PDB entry 1NZB | X-ray diffraction, 3.10 A resolution | chains A and B of the 8 polymer chains in the assembly

Chain A (and B):
Molecule: Cre recombinase
Organism: Enterobacteria phage P1
Notes: chain B of this document is another copy of the same molecule, construct and numbering; everything in this record applies to it too
UniProt: P06956 (RECR_BPP1); numbering as in UniProt (aligned over 1-343)
Chain sequence (343 residues; each row starts with the number of its first residue):
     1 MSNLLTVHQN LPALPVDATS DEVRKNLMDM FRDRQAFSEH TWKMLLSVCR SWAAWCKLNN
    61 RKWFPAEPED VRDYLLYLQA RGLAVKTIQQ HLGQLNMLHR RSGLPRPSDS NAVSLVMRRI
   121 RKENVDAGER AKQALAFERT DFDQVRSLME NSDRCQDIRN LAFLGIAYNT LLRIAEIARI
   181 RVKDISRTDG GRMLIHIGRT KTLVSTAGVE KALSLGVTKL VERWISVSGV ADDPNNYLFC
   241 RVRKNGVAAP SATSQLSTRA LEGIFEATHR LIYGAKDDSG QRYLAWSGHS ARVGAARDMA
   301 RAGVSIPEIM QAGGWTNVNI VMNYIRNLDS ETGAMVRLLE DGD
Not modelled in the structure: 1-9, 342-343 (chain B: 1-19, 342-343)
Ion coordination: Mg2+ near His-40 (its only coordinating residue here)
Swiss-Prot annotation at these positions:
  - active site: Arg-173, His-289, Arg-292, Trp-315, Tyr-324 (O-(3'-phospho-DNA)-tyrosine intermediate)
From the paper describing this entry:
  - catalytic residues: Arg-173, His-289, Arg-292, Trp-315, Tyr-324
  - catalytic residues: Lys-201 (citing earlier work)
  - binding site for loxP DNA: Lys-86, Arg-173, Lys-201, Arg-292, Trp-315, Tyr-324
  - binding site for loxP DNA: Arg-121
  - binding site for loxP DNA: Arg-100
  - conformationally variable residues (loop rearrangement): Gly-198 to Gly-208, Gly-314 to Val-318

Chain A / chain B interface:
Pairs across the interface (74):
  Met-30(A) / Leu-115(B)  hydrophobic
  Arg-32(A) / Glu-69(B)  salt bridge
  Arg-32(A) / Arg-72(B)
  Arg-32(A) / Ala-112(B)
  Arg-32(A) / Arg-119(B)
  Asp-33(A) / Arg-72(B)  salt bridge
  Asp-33(A) / Val-116(B)
  Asp-33(A) / Arg-119(B)  salt bridge
  Gln-35(A) / Arg-119(B)
  Gln-35(A) / Lys-122(B)
  Gln-35(A) / Glu-123(B)
  Ala-36(A) / Leu-115(B)
  Ala-36(A) / Arg-118(B)
  Ala-36(A) / Arg-119(B)
  Ala-36(A) / Lys-122(B)
  Phe-37(A) / Leu-115(B)  hydrophobic
  Phe-37(A) / Arg-118(B)
  Phe-37(A) / Lys-122(B)
  Ser-38(A) / Lys-122(B)
  Arg-101(A) / Asn-111(B)  hydrogen bond
  Arg-101(A) / Ser-114(B)  hydrogen bond
  Arg-101(A) / Leu-115(B)
  Arg-101(A) / Arg-118(B)
  Arg-139(A) / Leu-338(B)  hydrogen bond (side chain-backbone)
  Arg-139(A) / Leu-339(B)  hydrogen bond (side chain-backbone)
  Tyr-168(A) / Met-335(B)
  Tyr-168(A) / Leu-339(B)  hydrophobic
  Asn-169(A) / Met-335(B)
  Asn-169(A) / Leu-339(B)
  Leu-171(A) / Met-335(B)  hydrophobic
  Thr-188(A) / Ser-330(B)
  Thr-188(A) / Glu-331(B)
  Arg-192(A) / Glu-331(B)  salt bridge
  Arg-192(A) / Glu-340(B)  salt bridge
  Leu-194(A) / Ser-330(B)
  Arg-199(A) / Asp-126(B)
  Lys-201(A) / Val-125(B)
  Thr-202(A) / Val-125(B)
  Leu-203(A) / Val-85(B)  hydrophobic
  Leu-203(A) / Val-125(B)  hydrophobic
  Leu-203(A) / Arg-130(B)
  Leu-203(A) / Ala-131(B)  hydrophobic
  Val-204(A) / Asn-323(B)
  Ser-205(A) / Arg-130(B)  hydrogen bond
  Ser-205(A) / Arg-326(B)  hydrogen bond (backbone-side chain)
  Thr-206(A) / Met-322(B)
  Thr-206(A) / Asn-323(B)
  Gly-208(A) / Arg-326(B)
  Val-209(A) / Arg-130(B)
  Val-209(A) / Arg-326(B)
  Glu-210(A) / Leu-328(B)
  Glu-210(A) / Asp-329(B)
  Glu-210(A) / Ser-330(B)
  Ala-212(A) / Ser-330(B)
  Ala-212(A) / Thr-332(B)
  Ala-212(A) / Val-336(B)
  Ser-214(A) / Leu-339(B)
  Ser-214(A) / Glu-340(B)
  Leu-215(A) / Glu-340(B)  hydrogen bond (backbone-side chain)
  Val-217(A) / Leu-339(B)  hydrophobic
  Ala-295(A) / Met-335(B)  hydrophobic
  Met-299(A) / Met-335(B)  hydrophobic
  Ala-302(A) / Leu-338(B)  hydrophobic
  Ser-305(A) / Gly-303(B)
  Pro-307(A) / Ile-306(B)  hydrophobic
  Glu-308(A) / Arg-337(B)  salt bridge
  Met-310(A) / Met-322(B)
  Gln-311(A) / Met-322(B)
  Gln-311(A) / Ile-325(B)
  Gln-311(A) / Asn-327(B)
  Trp-315(A) / Met-322(B)
  Thr-316(A) / Asn-319(B)
  Thr-316(A) / Met-322(B)
  Val-318(A) / Val-318(B)  hydrophobic
Other interface residues (no listed pair), chain A (47 interface residues in all): Asn-26, Asp-29, Phe-142, Thr-200, Ala-207, Leu-213, Asp-298
Other interface residues (no listed pair), chain B (42 interface residues in all): Arg-121, Ala-300, Arg-301, Val-304, Ser-305, Ile-309

Overview:
Chain A and chain B form an interface of 47 and 42 residues respectively, with 7 hydrogen bonds and 6 salt
bridges. Among the polar pairs are Arg-32(A)/Glu-69(B), Asp-33(A)/Arg-72(B) and Asp-33(A)/Arg-119(B). From the
paper: catalytic residues Arg-173(A), His-289(A) and Arg-292(A) among others; a binding site for loxP DNA at
Lys-86(A), Arg-173(A) and Lys-201(A) among others.
Both chains are Cre recombinase (Enterobacteria phage P1). Entry 1NZB (Crystal structure of wild type Cre
recombinase-loxP synapse) was determined by X-ray diffraction (same publication as 1OUQ, 1Q3U and 1Q3V).
